PDB entry 6WQH | electron microscopy, 3.60 A resolution | chains C and S of the 7 polymer chains in the assembly

# Chain C
Protein: Lon protease
Source organism: Meiothermus taiwanensis
Notes: EC 3.4.21.53
Reference sequence: A0A059VAZ3 (A0A059VAZ3_9DEIN); the construct has insertions or renumbered stretches relative to UniProt, so the offset changes along the chain: 0-91 = UniProt 1-92; 93-793 = UniProt 93-793
Sequence (794 residues; each row starts with the number of its first residue; numbering starts at 0):
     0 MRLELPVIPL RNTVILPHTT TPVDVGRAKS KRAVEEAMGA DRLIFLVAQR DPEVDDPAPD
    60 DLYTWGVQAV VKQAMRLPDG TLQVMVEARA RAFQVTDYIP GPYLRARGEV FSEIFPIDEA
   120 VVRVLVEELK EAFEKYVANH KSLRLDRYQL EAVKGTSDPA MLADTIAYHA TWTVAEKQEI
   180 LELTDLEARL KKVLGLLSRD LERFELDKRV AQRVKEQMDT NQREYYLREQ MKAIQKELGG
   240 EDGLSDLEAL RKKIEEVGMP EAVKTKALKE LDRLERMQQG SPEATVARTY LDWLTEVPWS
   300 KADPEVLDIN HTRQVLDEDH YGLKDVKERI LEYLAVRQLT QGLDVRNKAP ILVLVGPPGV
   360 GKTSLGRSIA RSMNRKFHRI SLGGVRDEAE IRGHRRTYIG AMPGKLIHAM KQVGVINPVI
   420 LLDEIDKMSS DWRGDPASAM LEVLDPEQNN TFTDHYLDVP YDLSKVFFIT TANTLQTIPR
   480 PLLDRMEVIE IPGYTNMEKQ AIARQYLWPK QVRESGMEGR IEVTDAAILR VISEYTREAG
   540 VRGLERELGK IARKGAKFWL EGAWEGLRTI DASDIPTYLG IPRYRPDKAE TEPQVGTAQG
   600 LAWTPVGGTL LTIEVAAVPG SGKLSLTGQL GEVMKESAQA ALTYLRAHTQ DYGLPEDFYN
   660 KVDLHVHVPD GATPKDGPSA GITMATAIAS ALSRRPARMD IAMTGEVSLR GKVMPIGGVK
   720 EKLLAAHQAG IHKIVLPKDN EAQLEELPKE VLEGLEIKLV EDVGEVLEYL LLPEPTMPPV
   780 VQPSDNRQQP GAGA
Unresolved in the structure: 0-243, 782-793
Glycans and other covalent adducts: compound 4KZ linked to S678
Sequence notes: insertion (92)
Small-molecule neighbours:
  - 4KZ (N-[(1R)-1-(dihydroxyboranyl)-2-phenylethyl]-Nalpha-(pyrazin-2-ylcarbonyl)-L-phenylalaninamide): L600, A601, W602, T603, T608, L610, I612, M633, T672, P673, K674, D675, G676, P677, A679, I715, K721
  - ATP-gamma-S (AGS; phosphothiophosphoric acid-adenylate ester), molecule 1: H319, Y320, G321, L322, P356, P357, G358, V359, G360, K361, T362, S363, D422, N472, Y493, I501, Y505, V540, R541
  - ATP-gamma-S (AGS), molecule 2: E446, P480, R484
What the authors report for this chain:
  - binding site for Ig2 substrate (chain S): Y397, W431
  - binding site for ATP-gamma-S: D444, E446, R484, R541

# Chain S
Protein: Ig2 substrate
Source organism: Dictyostelium discoideum
Sequence (11 residues; row label = number of the first residue in the row; X marks 11 residues of unknown identity (built as UNK)):
     1 XXXXXXXXXX X

# Chain C / chain S interface
Interface residues of chain C (facing chain S), 4 residues: T396, Y397, I398, R432

# Overview
Chain C and chain S make no direct contact in this assembly. Ligands of chain C: ATP-gamma-S. Covalently
linked compound 4KZ: at S678(C). From the paper: a binding site for ATP-gamma-S at D444(C), E446(C) and
R484(C) among others; a binding site for Ig2 substrate (chain S) at Y397(C) and W431(C).
Chain C is Lon protease (Meiothermus taiwanensis) and chain S is Ig2 substrate (Dictyostelium discoideum); the
structure, Molecular basis for the ATPase-powered substrate translocation by the Lon AAA+ protease, was
determined by electron microscopy.
